Entry 4Q4Z (X-ray diffraction, 2.90 A resolution); this record covers chains D and F of the 8 polymer chains in the assembly.

== Chain D ==
Protein: DNA-directed RNA polymerase subunit beta'
Source organism: Thermus thermophilus
Notes: EC 2.7.7.6
UniProt: Q8RQE8 (RPOC_THET8); numbering as in UniProt (aligned over 1-1524)
Amino-acid sequence (1524 residues; numbered 1 to 1524; the number before each row is that of its first residue):
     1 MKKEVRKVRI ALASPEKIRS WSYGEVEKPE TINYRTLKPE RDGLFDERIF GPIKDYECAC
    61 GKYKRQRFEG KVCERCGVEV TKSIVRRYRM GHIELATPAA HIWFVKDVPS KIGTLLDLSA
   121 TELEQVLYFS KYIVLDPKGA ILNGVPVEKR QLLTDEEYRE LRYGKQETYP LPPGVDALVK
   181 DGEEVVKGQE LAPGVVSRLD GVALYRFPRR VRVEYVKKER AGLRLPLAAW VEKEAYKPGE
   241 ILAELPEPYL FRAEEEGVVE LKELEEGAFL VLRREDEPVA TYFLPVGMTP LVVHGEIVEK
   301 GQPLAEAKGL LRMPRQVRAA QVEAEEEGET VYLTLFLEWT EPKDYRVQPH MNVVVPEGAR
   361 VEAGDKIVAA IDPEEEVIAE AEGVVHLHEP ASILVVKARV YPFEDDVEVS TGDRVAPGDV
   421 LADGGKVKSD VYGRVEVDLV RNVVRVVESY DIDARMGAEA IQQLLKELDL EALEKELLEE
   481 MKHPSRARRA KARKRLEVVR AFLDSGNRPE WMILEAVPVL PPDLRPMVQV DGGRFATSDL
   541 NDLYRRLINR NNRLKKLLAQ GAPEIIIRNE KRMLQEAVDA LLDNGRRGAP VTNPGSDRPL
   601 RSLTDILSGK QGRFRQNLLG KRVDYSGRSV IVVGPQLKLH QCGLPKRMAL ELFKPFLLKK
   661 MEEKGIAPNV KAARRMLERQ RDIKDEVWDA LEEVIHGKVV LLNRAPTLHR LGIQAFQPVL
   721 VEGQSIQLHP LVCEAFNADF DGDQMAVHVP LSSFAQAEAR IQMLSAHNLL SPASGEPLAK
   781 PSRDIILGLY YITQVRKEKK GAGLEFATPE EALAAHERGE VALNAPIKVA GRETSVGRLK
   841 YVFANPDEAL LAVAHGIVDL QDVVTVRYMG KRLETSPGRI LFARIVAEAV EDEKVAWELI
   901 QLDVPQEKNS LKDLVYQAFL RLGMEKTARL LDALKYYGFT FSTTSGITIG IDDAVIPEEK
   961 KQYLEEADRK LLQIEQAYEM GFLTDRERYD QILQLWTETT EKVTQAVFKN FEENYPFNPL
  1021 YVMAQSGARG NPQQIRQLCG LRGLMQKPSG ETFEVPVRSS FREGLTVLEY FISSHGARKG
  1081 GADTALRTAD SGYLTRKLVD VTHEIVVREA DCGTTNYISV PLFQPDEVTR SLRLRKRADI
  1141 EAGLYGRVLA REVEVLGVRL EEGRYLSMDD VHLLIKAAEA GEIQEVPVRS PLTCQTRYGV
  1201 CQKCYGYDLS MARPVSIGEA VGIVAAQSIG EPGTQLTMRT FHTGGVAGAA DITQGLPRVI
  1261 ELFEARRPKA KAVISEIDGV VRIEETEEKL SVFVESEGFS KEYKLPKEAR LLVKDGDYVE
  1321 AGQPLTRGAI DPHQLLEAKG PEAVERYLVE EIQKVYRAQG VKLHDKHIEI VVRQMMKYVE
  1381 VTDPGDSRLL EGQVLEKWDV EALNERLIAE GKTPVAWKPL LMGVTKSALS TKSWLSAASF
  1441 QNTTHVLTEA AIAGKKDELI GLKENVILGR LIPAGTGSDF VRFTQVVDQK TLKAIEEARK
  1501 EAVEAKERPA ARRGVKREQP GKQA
Disordered / not traced: 1-2, 1246-1251, 1503-1524
Bound ions: Zn2+ site 1: Cys-58, Cys-60, Cys-73, Cys-76; Mg2+ site 1: Asp-739, Asp-741, Asp-743 (together with ATP); Mg2+ site 2 near Lys-840 (its only coordinating residue here); Zn2+ site 2: Cys-1112, Cys-1194, Cys-1201, Cys-1204
Residues lining bound ligands:
  - CMPcPP (2TM; 5'-O-[(S)-hydroxy{[(S)-hydroxy(phosphonooxy)phosphoryl]methyl}phosphoryl]cytidine): Arg-704, Pro-706, Asn-737, Asp-739, Arg-1029, Gln-1235, Met-1238, Thr-1240
  - ATP (adenosine-5'-triphosphate): Arg-704, Ala-705, Asp-739, Asp-741, Gly-742, Asp-743, Gln-744
What the authors report for this chain:
  - binding site for ATP: Arg-704
  - conformationally variable residues (loop rearrangement, order/disorder transition): Gly-1233 to Gly-1255
  - specificity-determining residues: Arg-704 (proposed by the authors, not directly observed)

== Chain F ==
Protein: RNA polymerase sigma factor SigA
Source organism: Thermus thermophilus
UniProt: Q5SKW1 (Q5SKW1_THET8); residue numbers follow UniProt; this construct covers 1-423
Amino-acid sequence (423 residues; each row starts with the number of its first residue):
     1 MKKSKRKNAQ AQEAQETEVL VQEEAEELPE FPEGEPDPDL EDPDLTLEDD LLDLPEEGEG
    61 LDLEEEEEDL PIPKISTSDP VRQYLHEIGQ VPLLTLEEEV ELARKVEEGM EAIKKLSEIT
   121 GLDPDLIREV VRAKILGSAR VRHIPGLKET LDPKTVEEID QKLKSLPKEH KRYLHIAREG
   181 EAARQHLIEA NLRLVVSIAK KYTGRGLSFL DLIQEGNQGL IRAVEKFEYK RRFKFSTYAT
   241 WWIRQAINRA IADQARTIRI PVHMVETINK LSRTARQLQQ ELGREPTYEE IAEAMGPGWD
   301 AKRVEETLKI AQEPVSLETP IGDEKDSFYG DFIPDEHLPS PVDAATQSLL SEELEKALSK
   361 LSEREAMVLK LRKGLIDGRE HTLEEVGAFF GVTRERIRQI ENKALRKLKY HESRTRKLRD
   421 FLD
Disordered / not traced: 1-77

== Chain D / chain F interface ==
Contacting residue pairs (136):
  Glu-30(D) / Arg-259(F)
  Thr-31(D) / Thr-257(F)  hydrogen bond (side chain-backbone)
  Thr-31(D) / Ile-258(F)
  Ile-32(D) / Ile-258(F)
  Tyr-34(D) / Arg-259(F)
  Tyr-34(D) / Pro-261(F)
  Tyr-34(D) / Met-264(F)
  Ile-53(D) / His-337(F)
  Arg-65(D) / Asp-377(F)
  Arg-65(D) / Gly-378(F)
  Arg-65(D) / Arg-379(F)
  Gln-66(D) / Asp-377(F)
  Arg-67(D) / Ile-376(F)  hydrogen bond (side chain-backbone)
  Arg-67(D) / Asp-377(F)
  Ser-83(D) / His-337(F)  hydrogen bond
  Tyr-128(D) / Gln-83(F)
  Phe-129(D) / Gln-83(F)
  Phe-129(D) / Glu-87(F)
  Ser-130(D) / Gln-83(F)
  Arg-206(D) / Glu-101(F)  salt bridge
  Phe-207(D) / Glu-97(F)
  Phe-207(D) / Glu-98(F)
  Phe-207(D) / Glu-101(F)
  Arg-209(D) / Glu-97(F)  salt bridge
  Pro-349(D) / Glu-97(F)
  Pro-349(D) / Val-100(F)
  His-350(D) / Arg-232(F)  hydrogen bond
  Asn-352(D) / Arg-104(F)
  Ile-371(D) / Tyr-229(F)  hydrophobic
  Ile-371(D) / Lys-230(F)
  Ile-371(D) / Arg-232(F)
  Ala-391(D) / Glu-97(F)
  Asp-406(D) / Lys-171(F)  salt bridge
  Val-407(D) / Lys-171(F)  hydrogen bond (backbone-side chain)
  Val-407(D) / His-175(F)
  Glu-408(D) / Lys-164(F)
  Glu-408(D) / Lys-171(F)  salt bridge
  Val-409(D) / Lys-164(F)
  Val-409(D) / His-175(F)
  Ser-410(D) / Lys-164(F)
  Ser-410(D) / Leu-174(F)
  Ser-410(D) / His-175(F)
  Ser-410(D) / Arg-178(F)
  Thr-411(D) / Ile-135(F)
  Thr-411(D) / His-175(F)
  Thr-411(D) / Arg-178(F)  hydrogen bond (backbone-side chain)
  Gly-412(D) / Lys-134(F)
  Gly-412(D) / Ile-135(F)
  Gly-412(D) / Arg-178(F)
  Asp-413(D) / Lys-164(F)  salt bridge
  Asp-413(D) / Arg-178(F)  salt bridge
  Arg-434(D) / Ile-135(F)  hydrogen bond (side chain-backbone)
  Val-437(D) / His-175(F)
  Leu-439(D) / Arg-172(F)
  Leu-439(D) / Ile-176(F)  hydrophobic
  Met-527(D) / Thr-257(F)
  Val-530(D) / Tyr-329(F)
  Arg-534(D) / Gln-312(F)  hydrogen bond
  Arg-534(D) / Glu-313(F)  hydrogen bond (side chain-backbone)
  Phe-535(D) / Pro-314(F)
  Phe-535(D) / Val-315(F)  hydrogen bond (backbone-backbone)
  Ala-536(D) / Val-315(F)
  Ala-536(D) / Leu-317(F)  hydrophobic
  Thr-537(D) / Val-315(F)  hydrogen bond (backbone-backbone)
  Thr-537(D) / Ser-316(F)
  Thr-537(D) / Leu-317(F)  hydrogen bond (backbone-backbone)
  Ser-538(D) / Glu-318(F)
  Asp-539(D) / Ser-316(F)  hydrogen bond
  Asp-539(D) / Glu-318(F)  hydrogen bond (backbone-side chain)
  Asp-542(D) / Thr-257(F)  hydrogen bond
  Arg-545(D) / Gln-254(F)  hydrogen bond (side chain-backbone)
  Arg-545(D) / Arg-256(F)  hydrogen bond (side chain-backbone)
  Arg-545(D) / Thr-257(F)  hydrogen bond
  Asn-549(D) / Gln-254(F)
  Arg-550(D) / Asp-211(F)  salt bridge
  Arg-553(D) / Asp-211(F)  salt bridge
  Arg-553(D) / Gln-214(F)
  Arg-553(D) / Glu-215(F)  salt bridge
  Lys-555(D) / Arg-142(F)  hydrogen bond (backbone-side chain)
  Lys-556(D) / Gln-218(F)
  Leu-557(D) / Gln-214(F)
  Leu-557(D) / Gln-218(F)
  Leu-558(D) / Arg-142(F)
  Ala-559(D) / Glu-129(F)
  Ala-559(D) / Arg-142(F)
  Ala-559(D) / Ile-144(F)
  Gln-560(D) / Arg-132(F)  hydrogen bond (backbone-side chain)
  Gln-560(D) / Arg-184(F)  hydrogen bond (backbone-side chain)
  Gln-560(D) / Arg-222(F)  hydrogen bond
  Gly-561(D) / Arg-132(F)
  Gly-561(D) / Arg-140(F)
  Gly-561(D) / Arg-184(F)  hydrogen bond (backbone-side chain)
  Gly-561(D) / Gln-185(F)  hydrogen bond (backbone-side chain)
  Ala-562(D) / Arg-140(F)  hydrogen bond (backbone-side chain)
  Ala-562(D) / Ile-221(F)  hydrophobic
  Pro-563(D) / Gln-185(F)
  Pro-563(D) / Ile-188(F)  hydrophobic
  Pro-563(D) / Glu-189(F)
  Glu-564(D) / Arg-140(F)  salt bridge
  Ile-565(D) / Tyr-84(F)  hydrophobic
  Ile-565(D) / Glu-87(F)
  Ile-565(D) / Ile-88(F)  hydrophobic
  Ile-565(D) / Glu-189(F)
  Ile-565(D) / Leu-192(F)  hydrophobic
  Ile-566(D) / Ile-188(F)  hydrophobic
  Ile-566(D) / Leu-192(F)  hydrophobic
  Ile-566(D) / Gln-214(F)  hydrogen bond (backbone-side chain)
  Ile-566(D) / Asn-217(F)
  Arg-568(D) / Glu-87(F)  salt bridge
  Asn-569(D) / Tyr-84(F)
  Asn-569(D) / Gln-214(F)  hydrogen bond
  Glu-570(D) / Gln-214(F)  hydrogen bond
  Arg-572(D) / Pro-80(F)
  Arg-572(D) / Gln-83(F)
  Arg-572(D) / Tyr-84(F)
  Arg-572(D) / Glu-87(F)  salt bridge
  Met-573(D) / Leu-210(F)  hydrophobic
  Met-573(D) / Asp-211(F)
  Met-573(D) / Gln-214(F)
  Glu-576(D) / Pro-80(F)
  Arg-598(D) / Ser-316(F)  hydrogen bond
  Arg-598(D) / Glu-318(F)
  Arg-598(D) / Pro-320(F)
  Arg-601(D) / Glu-318(F)
  Arg-601(D) / Phe-328(F)
  Gln-611(D) / Lys-325(F)
  Gln-611(D) / Asp-326(F)
  Asn-669(D) / Asp-420(F)
  Lys-671(D) / Thr-346(F)
  Lys-671(D) / Asp-420(F)  hydrogen bond (side chain-backbone)
  Lys-671(D) / Phe-421(F)
  Lys-671(D) / Asp-423(F)  salt bridge
  Ala-672(D) / Asp-420(F)
  Arg-674(D) / Val-342(F)
  Arg-674(D) / Thr-346(F)  hydrogen bond
  Arg-675(D) / Asp-420(F)  salt bridge
Interface residues without a listed pair, chain D (80 interface residues in all): Ile-84, Arg-159, Glu-404, Asp-405, Pro-526, Gly-532, Gly-533, Ile-567, Pro-594, Val-670
Interface residues without a listed pair, chain F (85 interface residues in all): Gln-90, Val-91, Leu-96, Leu-136, Pro-145, Lys-168, Glu-179, Gly-206, Ser-208, Ile-213, Ile-260, Lys-309, Ile-310, Ile-333, Leu-338, Leu-349

== Summary ==
Chain D and chain F form an interface of 80 and 85 residues respectively, with 31 hydrogen bonds and 14 salt
bridges. Among the polar pairs are Arg-206(D)/Glu-101(F), Arg-209(D)/Glu-97(F) and Asp-406(D)/Lys-171(F).
Ligands of chain D: ATP and CMPcPP. From the paper: a binding site for ATP at Arg-704(D); the specificity
determinant Arg-704(D).
Chain D is DNA-directed RNA polymerase subunit beta' and chain F is RNA polymerase sigma factor SigA, both
from Thermus thermophilus; the structure, Thermus thermophilus RNA polymerase de novo transcription initiation
complex, was determined by X-ray diffraction (same publication as 4Q5S).
